3BO1 - chains A and B of the 7 polymer chains in the assembly; structure by electron microscopy, 9.60 A resolution (very low resolution: no residue pairs are listed; an interface is given only as per-side residue counts).

== Chain A ==
Name: PREPROTEIN TRANSLOCASE SecY SUBUNIT
Source organism: Escherichia coli
Sequence (442 residues; each row starts with the number of its first residue):
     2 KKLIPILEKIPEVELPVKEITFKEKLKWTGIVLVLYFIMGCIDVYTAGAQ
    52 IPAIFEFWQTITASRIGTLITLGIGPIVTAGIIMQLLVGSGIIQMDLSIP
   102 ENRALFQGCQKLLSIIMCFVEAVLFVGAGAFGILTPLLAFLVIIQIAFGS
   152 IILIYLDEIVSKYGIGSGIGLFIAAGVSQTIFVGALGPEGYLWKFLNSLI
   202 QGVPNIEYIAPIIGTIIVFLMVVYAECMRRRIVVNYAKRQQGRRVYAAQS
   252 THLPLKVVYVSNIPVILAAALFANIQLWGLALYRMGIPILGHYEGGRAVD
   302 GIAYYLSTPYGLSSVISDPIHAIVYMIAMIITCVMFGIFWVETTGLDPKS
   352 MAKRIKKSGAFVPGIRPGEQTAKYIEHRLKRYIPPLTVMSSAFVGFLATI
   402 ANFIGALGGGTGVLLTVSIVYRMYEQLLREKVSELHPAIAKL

== Chain B ==
Name: PREPROTEIN TRANSLOCASE SecE SUBUNIT
Source organism: Escherichia coli
Sequence (65 residues; each row starts with the number of its first residue):
     2 TKGKATVAFAREARTEVRKVIWPTRKPTKDEYLAVAKVTALGISLLGIIG
    52 YIIHVPATYIKGILK

== How chain A and chain B interact ==
At this resolution (10 A) residue pairs are not listed: 37 residues of chain A and 28 of chain B lie at the interface.

== In short ==
Chain A and chain B form an interface of 37 and 28 residues respectively.
Here chain A is PREPROTEIN TRANSLOCASE SecY SUBUNIT and chain B is PREPROTEIN TRANSLOCASE SecE SUBUNIT, both
from Escherichia coli. Entry 3BO1 (Ribosome-SecY complex) was determined by electron microscopy (same
publication as 3BO0).
